PDB entry 7TAF | electron microscopy, 2.00 A resolution | chains A and C of the 4 polymer chains in the assembly

Chain A:
Name: viral protein 1
Source organism: enterovirus D68
UniProtKB: A0A097BW12 (A0A097BW12_HED68); residues 1-296 here correspond to UniProt positions 565-860 (UniProt number = residue number + 564)
Sequence (296 residues; each row starts with the number of its first residue):
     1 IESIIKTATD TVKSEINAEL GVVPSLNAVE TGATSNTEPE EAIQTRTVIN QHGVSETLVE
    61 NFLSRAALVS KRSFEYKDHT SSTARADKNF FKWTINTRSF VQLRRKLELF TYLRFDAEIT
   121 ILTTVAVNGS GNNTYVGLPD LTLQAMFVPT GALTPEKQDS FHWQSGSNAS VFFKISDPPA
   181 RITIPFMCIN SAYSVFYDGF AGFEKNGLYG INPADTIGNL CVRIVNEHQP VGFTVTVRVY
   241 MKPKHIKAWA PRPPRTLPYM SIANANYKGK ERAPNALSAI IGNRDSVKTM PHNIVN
Ligand contacts: 11526092 (GFI; N,N-dimethyl-5-(3-{2-methyl-4-[5-(trifluoromethyl)-1,2,4-oxadiazol-3-yl]phenoxy}propyl)-1,2-oxazole-3-carboxamide): Trp-93, Ile-95, Thr-97, Leu-113, Phe-115, Ala-117, Ile-119, Ile-121, Ala-145, Met-146, Phe-147, Ala-169, Ser-170, Val-171, Ile-182, Ile-184, Tyr-193, Ser-194, Val-195, Asp-215, Ile-217, Leu-220, Val-239, Met-241

Chain C:
Name: viral protein 3
Source organism: enterovirus D68
UniProtKB: A0A097BW12 (A0A097BW12_9ENTO); residues 1-247 here correspond to UniProt positions 318-564 (UniProt number = residue number + 317)
Sequence (247 residues; numbered 1 to 247; the number before each row is that of its first residue):
     1 GVPTYLLPGS GQFLTTDDHS SAPALPCFNP TPEMHIPGQV RNMLEVVQVE SMMEINNTES
    61 AVGMERLKVD ISALTDVDQL LFNIPLDIQL DGPLRNTLVG NISRYYTHWS GSLEMTFMFC
   121 GSFMAAGKLI LCYTPPGGSC PTTRETAMLG THIVWDFGLQ SSVTLIIPWI SGSHYRMFNN
   181 DAKSTNANVG YVTCFMQTNL IVPSESSDTC SLIGFIAAKD DFSLRLMRDS PDIGQLDHLH
   241 AAEAAYQ

How chain A and chain C interact:
Residue-residue contacts (215):
  Glu-2(A) / Arg-41(C)  salt bridge
  Ala-8(A) / Asp-220(C)
  Ala-8(A) / Asp-221(C)
  Thr-9(A) / Asp-220(C)  hydrogen bond
  Thr-9(A) / Asp-221(C)  hydrogen bond (side chain-backbone)
  Ser-25(A) / Val-163(C)
  Ser-25(A) / Thr-164(C)  hydrogen bond (backbone-backbone)
  Leu-26(A) / Ser-162(C)
  Asn-27(A) / Gln-160(C)
  Asn-27(A) / Ser-161(C)
  Asn-27(A) / Ser-162(C)  hydrogen bond (backbone-backbone)
  Asn-27(A) / Thr-164(C)  hydrogen bond
  Val-29(A) / Glu-50(C)
  Val-29(A) / Thr-116(C)
  Val-29(A) / Met-118(C)  hydrophobic
  Val-29(A) / Ser-162(C)  hydrogen bond (backbone-side chain)
  Val-29(A) / Phe-215(C)  hydrophobic
  Glu-30(A) / Met-118(C)
  Glu-30(A) / Ser-161(C)  hydrogen bond
  Thr-34(A) / Gln-48(C)
  Thr-34(A) / Val-49(C)
  Thr-34(A) / Glu-50(C)  hydrogen bond (side chain-backbone)
  Thr-34(A) / Glu-114(C)
  Ser-35(A) / Glu-50(C)  hydrogen bond (backbone-side chain)
  Ser-35(A) / Glu-114(C)
  Ser-35(A) / Thr-116(C)
  Ser-35(A) / Thr-164(C)  hydrogen bond
  Ser-35(A) / Lys-219(C)
  Thr-37(A) / Thr-164(C)
  Thr-37(A) / Ile-166(C)
  Thr-37(A) / Lys-219(C)  hydrogen bond (backbone-side chain)
  Glu-38(A) / Lys-219(C)  salt bridge
  Pro-39(A) / Ile-166(C)  hydrophobic
  Ala-42(A) / Ile-166(C)  hydrophobic
  Ile-43(A) / Thr-151(C)
  Ile-43(A) / Pro-168(C)  hydrophobic
  His-52(A) / Ser-110(C)
  His-52(A) / His-174(C)  hydrogen bond
  His-52(A) / Tyr-175(C)
  His-52(A) / Ser-223(C)
  Gly-53(A) / Ser-223(C)
  Val-54(A) / Asn-42(C)  hydrogen bond (backbone-side chain)
  Val-54(A) / Leu-44(C)  hydrophobic
  Glu-56(A) / Tyr-106(C)  hydrogen bond (backbone-side chain)
  Glu-56(A) / Arg-225(C)
  Glu-56(A) / Leu-226(C)  hydrogen bond (side chain-backbone)
  Glu-56(A) / Met-227(C)  hydrogen bond (side chain-backbone)
  Thr-57(A) / Asn-42(C)  hydrogen bond
  Thr-57(A) / Met-43(C)  hydrogen bond (backbone-backbone)
  Thr-57(A) / Leu-44(C)
  Thr-57(A) / Tyr-106(C)
  Thr-57(A) / Leu-224(C)
  Leu-58(A) / Arg-41(C)
  Leu-58(A) / Asn-42(C)
  Val-59(A) / Val-40(C)
  Val-59(A) / Arg-41(C)  hydrogen bond (backbone-backbone)
  Val-59(A) / Asn-42(C)
  Val-59(A) / Met-43(C)  hydrophobic
  Asn-61(A) / Met-227(C)
  Phe-62(A) / Met-43(C)  hydrophobic
  Phe-62(A) / Tyr-105(C)  hydrophobic
  Phe-62(A) / Tyr-106(C)
  Phe-62(A) / Met-227(C)
  Arg-65(A) / Thr-15(C)
  Arg-65(A) / Thr-16(C)
  Arg-65(A) / Met-227(C)  hydrogen bond
  Ala-66(A) / Phe-13(C)  hydrophobic
  Ala-66(A) / Thr-15(C)  hydrogen bond (backbone-backbone)
  Ser-70(A) / Tyr-246(C)  hydrogen bond
  Lys-71(A) / Tyr-246(C)  hydrogen bond (backbone-side chain)
  Arg-72(A) / Glu-243(C)  salt bridge
  Arg-72(A) / Tyr-246(C)
  Arg-72(A) / Gln-247(C)
  Arg-85(A) / Gln-247(C)  hydrogen bond
  Phe-91(A) / Tyr-246(C)  hydrophobic
  Lys-92(A) / Ala-245(C)  hydrogen bond (side chain-backbone)
  Lys-92(A) / Tyr-246(C)
  Lys-92(A) / Gln-247(C)  hydrogen bond (side chain-backbone)
  Trp-93(A) / Ala-245(C)
  Trp-93(A) / Tyr-246(C)
  Thr-94(A) / Ala-245(C)  hydrogen bond (backbone-backbone)
  Asn-96(A) / Ala-245(C)
  Arg-98(A) / Leu-239(C)
  Ser-99(A) / Gln-235(C)  hydrogen bond (backbone-side chain)
  Ser-99(A) / Leu-239(C)
  Phe-100(A) / Gln-235(C)
  Val-101(A) / Gly-234(C)
  Val-101(A) / Gln-235(C)  hydrogen bond (backbone-side chain)
  Gln-102(A) / Asp-229(C)  hydrogen bond
  Gln-102(A) / Ser-230(C)
  Gln-102(A) / Ile-233(C)
  Arg-104(A) / Leu-239(C)
  Arg-105(A) / Asn-101(C)
  Arg-105(A) / Tyr-105(C)  hydrogen bond
  Arg-105(A) / Ser-230(C)
  Arg-105(A) / Asp-232(C)
  Arg-105(A) / Ile-233(C)
  Lys-106(A) / Tyr-105(C)
  Lys-106(A) / Met-227(C)
  Phe-110(A) / Val-40(C)  hydrophobic
  Phe-110(A) / Met-43(C)  hydrophobic
  Tyr-112(A) / Ile-36(C)  hydrophobic
  Arg-114(A) / Pro-30(C)
  Arg-114(A) / Thr-31(C)  hydrogen bond (side chain-backbone)
  Arg-114(A) / Pro-32(C)
  Arg-114(A) / Glu-33(C)
  Glu-118(A) / Ser-21(C)
  Thr-120(A) / Phe-13(C)
  Ala-169(A) / Ala-24(C)
  Pro-178(A) / Gly-11(C)
  Arg-181(A) / Phe-13(C)
  Arg-181(A) / Asp-17(C)  salt bridge
  Arg-181(A) / Ser-21(C)
  Ile-182(A) / Ser-21(C)
  Ile-182(A) / Ala-22(C)
  Ile-182(A) / Ala-24(C)  hydrophobic
  Thr-183(A) / Ser-21(C)  hydrogen bond
  Thr-183(A) / Ala-22(C)  hydrogen bond (backbone-backbone)
  Thr-183(A) / Pro-23(C)
  Thr-183(A) / Ala-24(C)  hydrogen bond (backbone-backbone)
  Ile-184(A) / Ala-24(C)  hydrophobic
  Pro-185(A) / Leu-25(C)
  Pro-185(A) / Phe-28(C)  hydrophobic
  Phe-186(A) / Phe-28(C)
  Phe-186(A) / Pro-30(C)
  Met-187(A) / Leu-25(C)  hydrophobic
  Met-187(A) / Phe-28(C)  hydrophobic
  Cys-188(A) / Thr-31(C)  hydrogen bond (backbone-side chain)
  Ile-189(A) / Thr-31(C)
  Asn-190(A) / Thr-31(C)
  Ser-191(A) / Thr-31(C)
  Ser-191(A) / Pro-32(C)  hydrogen bond (side chain-backbone)
  Ser-191(A) / Glu-33(C)
  Ser-191(A) / Met-34(C)  hydrogen bond (side chain-backbone)
  Tyr-240(A) / Phe-13(C)  hydrophobic
  Lys-242(A) / Asp-17(C)  salt bridge
  Lys-242(A) / Asp-18(C)
  Lys-244(A) / Ser-21(C)
  Lys-247(A) / Glu-33(C)
  Lys-247(A) / Gln-39(C)  hydrogen bond
  Ala-248(A) / Gln-39(C)
  Ala-248(A) / Val-40(C)  hydrogen bond (backbone-backbone)
  Trp-249(A) / Ile-36(C)  hydrogen bond (side chain-backbone)
  Trp-249(A) / Pro-37(C)
  Trp-249(A) / Gly-38(C)
  Trp-249(A) / Gln-39(C)
  Ala-250(A) / Gly-38(C)  hydrogen bond (backbone-backbone)
  Pro-251(A) / Val-46(C)  hydrophobic
  Pro-254(A) / Asn-101(C)
  Thr-256(A) / Asn-96(C)
  Tyr-259(A) / Leu-239(C)
  Met-260(A) / Leu-239(C)
  Met-260(A) / His-240(C)  hydrogen bond (backbone-backbone)
  Ser-261(A) / His-240(C)  hydrogen bond (side chain-backbone)
  Ser-261(A) / Ala-241(C)
  Ile-262(A) / Leu-239(C)  hydrophobic
  Ile-262(A) / His-240(C)  hydrogen bond (backbone-backbone)
  Ile-262(A) / Ala-241(C)
  Ile-262(A) / Ala-242(C)  hydrophobic
  Pro-274(A) / Asp-91(C)
  Pro-274(A) / Arg-95(C)
  Asn-275(A) / Arg-95(C)  hydrogen bond
  Ser-278(A) / Val-62(C)
  Ser-278(A) / Gly-63(C)  hydrogen bond (backbone-backbone)
  Ser-278(A) / Arg-66(C)
  Ala-279(A) / Arg-66(C)
  Ile-280(A) / Glu-54(C)
  Ile-280(A) / Arg-95(C)  hydrogen bond (backbone-side chain)
  Ile-280(A) / Asn-96(C)
  Ile-281(A) / Glu-54(C)  hydrogen bond (backbone-side chain)
  Ile-281(A) / Asn-57(C)
  Ile-281(A) / Arg-66(C)  hydrogen bond (backbone-side chain)
  Ile-281(A) / Asp-91(C)
  Ile-281(A) / Gly-92(C)
  Ile-281(A) / Arg-95(C)
  Ile-281(A) / Asn-96(C)
  Gly-282(A) / Asn-57(C)  hydrogen bond (backbone-side chain)
  Gly-282(A) / Asp-91(C)  hydrogen bond (backbone-side chain)
  Asn-283(A) / Asn-57(C)
  Asn-283(A) / Thr-58(C)  hydrogen bond (side chain-backbone)
  Asn-283(A) / Glu-59(C)  hydrogen bond
  Asn-283(A) / Arg-66(C)  hydrogen bond
  Arg-284(A) / Ile-55(C)  hydrogen bond (side chain-backbone)
  Arg-284(A) / Asn-57(C)  hydrogen bond (backbone-backbone)
  Arg-284(A) / Thr-58(C)
  Arg-284(A) / Asn-83(C)  hydrogen bond
  Arg-284(A) / Pro-85(C)
  Ser-286(A) / Thr-58(C)
  Val-287(A) / Ile-55(C)
  Val-287(A) / Asn-56(C)
  Val-287(A) / Leu-81(C)
  Val-287(A) / Phe-82(C)
  Val-287(A) / Asn-83(C)  hydrogen bond (backbone-backbone)
  Lys-288(A) / Leu-80(C)
  Lys-288(A) / Leu-81(C)
  Lys-288(A) / Asn-83(C)  hydrogen bond (backbone-side chain)
  Thr-289(A) / Asn-83(C)
  Met-290(A) / Asn-83(C)
  Met-290(A) / Ile-84(C)
  Met-290(A) / Pro-85(C)  hydrophobic
  Met-290(A) / Cys-140(C)  hydrophobic
  Met-290(A) / Tyr-191(C)  hydrophobic
  Pro-291(A) / Pro-85(C)
  His-292(A) / Leu-90(C)
  His-292(A) / Ala-182(C)
  Asn-293(A) / Ser-139(C)
  Asn-293(A) / Cys-140(C)  hydrogen bond (side chain-backbone)
  Asn-293(A) / Lys-183(C)
  Asn-293(A) / Tyr-191(C)
  Ile-294(A) / Gly-138(C)
  Ile-294(A) / Ser-139(C)  hydrogen bond (backbone-side chain)
  Ile-294(A) / Lys-183(C)
  Ile-294(A) / Asn-188(C)
  Ile-294(A) / Tyr-191(C)  hydrogen bond (backbone-side chain)
  Val-295(A) / Ser-139(C)
Also at the interface, not in a pair above, chain A (104 interface residues in all): Ala-28, Asn-36, Asn-50, Leu-109, Phe-147, Pro-179, Ala-192, Arg-255, Leu-257, Asp-285
Also at the interface, not in a pair above, chain C (107 interface residues in all): His-19, Ala-61, Asp-87, Pro-93, Ile-102, Ser-112, Gly-137, Ile-153, Trp-155, Phe-222

Overview:
104 residues of chain A face 107 of chain C across their interface; the contacts include 63 hydrogen bonds and
5 salt bridges. Polar contacts include Glu-2(A)/Arg-41(C), Glu-38(A)/Lys-219(C) and Arg-72(A)/Glu-243(C).
11526092 is bound between chain A and chain C.
Here chain A is viral protein 1 and chain C is viral protein 3, both from enterovirus D68. Entry 7TAF (Cryo-EM
structure of Human Enterovirus D68 US/MO/14-18947 strain virion in complex with inhibitor 11526092) was
determined by electron microscopy.
